5JAM - chain A; structure by X-ray diffraction, 2.00 A resolution.

[Chain A]
Molecule: Enoyl-[acyl-carrier-protein] reductase [NADH]
From: Yersinia pestis
Notes: EC 1.3.1.9
UniProtKB: Q8Z9U1 (FABV_YERPE); numbering as in UniProt (aligned over 1-399)
Sequence (406 residues; each row starts with the number of its first residue; numbers below 1 keep their minus sign (Arg-6 is residue -6)):
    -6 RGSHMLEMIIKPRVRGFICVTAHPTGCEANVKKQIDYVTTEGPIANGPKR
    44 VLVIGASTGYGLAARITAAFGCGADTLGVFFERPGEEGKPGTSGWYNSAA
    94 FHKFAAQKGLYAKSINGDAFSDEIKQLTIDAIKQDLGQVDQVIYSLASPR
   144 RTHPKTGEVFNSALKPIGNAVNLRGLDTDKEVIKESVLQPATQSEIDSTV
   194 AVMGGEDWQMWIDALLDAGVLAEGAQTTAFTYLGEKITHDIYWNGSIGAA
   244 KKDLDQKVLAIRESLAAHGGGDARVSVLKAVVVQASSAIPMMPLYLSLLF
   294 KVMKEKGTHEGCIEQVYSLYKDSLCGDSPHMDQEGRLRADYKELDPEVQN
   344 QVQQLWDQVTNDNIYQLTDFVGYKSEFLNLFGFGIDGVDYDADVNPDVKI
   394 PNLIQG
Unresolved in the structure: -6
Differences from the reference sequence: expression tag (-6 to 0); engineered mutation Val276 (Thr in Q8Z9U1)
Small-molecule neighbours: NADH (NAI; 1,4-dihydronicotinamide adenine dinucleotide): Gly48, Ala49, Ser50, Thr51, Gly52, Tyr53, Phe73, Phe74, Glu75, Gly110, Asp111, Ala112, Phe113, Ser138, Leu139, Ala140, Ser141, Phe223, Thr224, Tyr225, Lys244, Leu271, Lys272, Ala273, Val274, Val276, Gln277

[Overview]
Bound to chain A: NADH.
Chain A is Enoyl-[acyl-carrier-protein] reductase [NADH] (Yersinia pestis); the structure, Yersinia pestis
FabV variant T276V, was determined by X-ray diffraction (same publication as 5G2O, 5JAI, 5JAQ, 4BKQ and 4BKR).
